PDB entry 6G94 | X-ray diffraction, 2.50 A resolution | chains S and T of the 10 polymer chains in the assembly

Chain S (and T):
Protein: Hydrogenase-1 small chain
Source organism: Escherichia coli K-12
Notes: EC 1.12.99.6; chain T of this document is another copy of the same molecule, construct and numbering; everything in this record applies to it too
UniProt: P69739 (MBHS_ECOLI); residues 1-327 here correspond to UniProt positions 46-372 (UniProt number = residue number + 45)
Sequence (335 residues; row label = number of the first residue in the row):
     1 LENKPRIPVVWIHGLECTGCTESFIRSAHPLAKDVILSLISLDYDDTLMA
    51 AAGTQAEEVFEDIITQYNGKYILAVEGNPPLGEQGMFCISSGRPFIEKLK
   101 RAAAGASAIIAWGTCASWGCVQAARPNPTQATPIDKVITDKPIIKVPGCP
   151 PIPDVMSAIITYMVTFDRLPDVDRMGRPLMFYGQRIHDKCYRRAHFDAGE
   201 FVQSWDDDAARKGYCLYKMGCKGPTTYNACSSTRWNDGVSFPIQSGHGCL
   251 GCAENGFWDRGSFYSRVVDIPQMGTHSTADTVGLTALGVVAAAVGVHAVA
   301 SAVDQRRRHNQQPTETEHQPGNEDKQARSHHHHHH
Not modelled in the structure: 1-2, 299-335 (chain T: 1-3, 300-335)
Differences from the reference sequence: conflict Gly19 (Cys64 in P69739); expression tag (328-335)
Ion coordination: Fe4S4 Fe: Cys17, Cys20, Cys115, Cys120, Cys149; 4Fe-4S cluster Fe: His187, Cys190, Cys215, Cys221; 3Fe-4S cluster Fe: Cys230, Cys249, Cys252
Ligand contacts:
  - Fe4S4 (ER2): Glu16, Cys17, Thr18, Gly19, Cys20, Glu76, Gly113, Thr114, Cys115, Cys120, Gly148, Cys149, Pro150
  - 3Fe-4S cluster (F3S): Ile186, Thr226, Asn228, Cys230, Trp235, Phe241, Pro242, Cys249, Leu250, Gly251, Cys252, Ala253
  - 4Fe-4S cluster (SF4): Ile186, His187, Cys190, Arg192, Arg193, Phe196, Cys215, Leu216, Tyr217, Cys221, Gly223, Pro224, Ile243

Interface between chain S and chain T:
Residue-residue contacts - 30 pairs, chain S then chain T:
  Gln184(S) - Lys212(T)  hydrogen bond (side chain-backbone)
  His187(S) - Ala194(T)
  Asp188(S) - Tyr191(T)
  Asp188(S) - Ala194(T)
  Asp188(S) - His195(T)
  Lys189(S) - Tyr191(T)
  Lys189(S) - His195(T)  hydrogen bond
  Lys189(S) - Lys212(T)  hydrogen bond (side chain-backbone)
  Lys189(S) - Gly213(T)
  Cys190(S) - Cys190(T)
  Cys190(S) - Tyr191(T)
  Tyr191(S) - Lys189(T)
  Tyr191(S) - Cys190(T)
  Tyr191(S) - Tyr191(T)  hydrophobic
  Arg193(S) - Arg193(T)
  Arg193(S) - Ala194(T)
  Ala194(S) - His187(T)
  Ala194(S) - Asp188(T)
  Ala194(S) - Arg193(T)
  His195(S) - Asp188(T)
  His195(S) - Lys189(T)  hydrogen bond
  Asp197(S) - Arg193(T)
  Asp197(S) - Asp197(T)
  Lys212(S) - Gln184(T)
  Lys212(S) - Lys189(T)  hydrogen bond (backbone-side chain)
  Gly213(S) - Lys189(T)
  Arg234(S) - Arg234(T)
  Arg234(S) - Gly238(T)
  Arg234(S) - Gln244(T)
  Gly238(S) - Arg234(T)  hydrogen bond (backbone-side chain)
Also at the interface, not in a pair above, chain S (17 interface residues in all): Ser231, Ser232, Gln244
Also at the interface, not in a pair above, chain T (17 interface residues in all): Ser231, Ser232

Summary:
Chain S and chain T each contribute 17 residues to their interface, with 6 hydrogen bonds. Polar contacts
include Gln184(S)-Lys212(T), Lys189(S)-His195(T) and Lys189(S)-Lys212(T). Ligands of chain S: 4Fe-4S cluster,
3Fe-4S cluster and Fe4S4.
Both chains are Hydrogenase-1 small chain (Escherichia coli K-12). Entry 6G94 (Structure of E. coli
hydrogenase-1 C19G variant in complex with cytochrome b) was determined by X-ray diffraction.
